Entry 1I96 (X-ray diffraction, 4.20 A resolution (low resolution: residue-level contacts below are approximate; hydrogen-bond / salt-bridge calls are withheld)); this record covers chains A and G of the 22 polymer chains in the assembly.

[Chain A]
Molecule: 16S RRNA
Organism: Thermus thermophilus
Sequence (1514 nucleotides; each row starts with the number of its first residue):
     2 UGUUGGAGAG UUUGAUCCUG GCUCAGGGUG AACGCUGGCG GCGUGCCUAA GACAUGCAAG
    62 UCGUGCGGGC CGCGGGGUUU UACUCCGUGG UCAGCGGCGG ACGGGUGAGU AACGCGUGGG
   122 UGACCUACCC GGAAGAGGGG GACAACCCGG GGAAACUCGG GCUAAUCCCC CAUGUGGACC
   182 CGCCCCUUGG GGUGUGUCCA AAGGGCUUUG CCCGCUUCCG GAUGGGCCCG CGUCCCAUCA
   242 GCUAGUUGGU GGGGUAAUGG CCCACCAAGG CGACGACGGG UAGCCGGUCU GAGAGGAUGG
   302 CCGGCCACAG GGGCACUGAG ACACGGGCCC CACUCCUACG GGAGGCAGCA GUUAGGAAUC
   362 UUCCGCAAUG GGCGCAAGCC UGACGGAGCG ACGCCGCUUG GAGGAAGAAG CCCUUCGGGG
   422 UGUAAACUCC UGAACCCGGG ACGAAACCCC CGACGAGGGG ACUGACGGUA CCGGGGUAAU
   482 AGCGCCGGCC AACUCCGUGC CAGCAGCCGC GGUAAUACGG AGGGCGCGAG CGUUACCCGG
   542 AUUCACUGGG CGUAAAGGGC GUGUAGGCGG CCUGGGGCGU CCCAUGUGAA AGACCACGGC
   602 UCAACCGUGG GGGAGCGUGG GAUACGCUCA GGCUAGACGG UGGGAGAGGG UGGUGGAAUU
   662 CCCGGAGUAG CGGUGAAAUG CGCAGAUACC GGGAGGAACG CCGAUGGCGA AGGCAGCCAC
   722 CUGGUCCACC CGUGACGCUG AGGCGCGAAA GCGUGGGGAG CAAACCGGAU UAGAUACCCG
   782 GGUAGUCCAC GCCCUAAACG AUGCGCGCUA GGUCUCUGGG UCUCCUGGGG GCCGAAGCUA
   842 ACGCGUUAAG CGCGCCGCCU GGGGAGUACG GCCGCAAGGC UGAAACUCAA AGGAAUUGAC
   902 GGGGGCCCGC ACAAGCGGUG GAGCAUGUGG UUUAAUUCGA AGCAACGCGA AGAACCUUAC
   962 CAGGCCUUGA CAUGCUAGGG AACCCGGGUG AAAGCCUGGG GUGCCCCGCG AGGGGAGCCC
  1022 UAGCACAGGU GCUGCAUGGC CGUCGUCAGC UCGUGCCGUG AGGUGUUGGG UUAAGUCCCG
  1082 CAACGAGCGC AACCCCCGCC GUUAGUUGCC AGCGGUUCGG CCGGGCACUC UAACGGGACU
  1142 GCCCGCGAAA GCGGGAGGAA GGAGGGGACG ACGUCUGGUC AGCAUGGCCC UUACGGCCUG
  1202 GGCGACACAC GUGCUACAAU GCCCACUACA AAGCGAUGCC ACCCGGCAAC GGGGAGCUAA
  1262 UCGCAAAAAG GUGGGCCCAG UUCGGAUUGG GGUCUGCAAC CCGACCCCAU GAAGCCGGAA
  1322 UCGCUAGUAA UCGCGGAUCA GCCAUGCCGC GGUGAAUACG UUCCCGGGCC UUGUACACAC
  1382 CGCCCGUCAC GCCAUGGGAG CGGGCUCUAC CCGAAGUCGC CGGGAGCCUA CGGGCAGGCG
  1442 CCGAGGGUAG GGCCCGUGAC UGGGGCGAAG UCGUAACAAG GUAGCUGUAC CGGAAGGUGC
  1502 GGCUGGAUCA CCUC
Ion coordination: Mg2+ site 1 near G21 (its only coordinating residue here); Mg2+ site 2: C67, A166; Mg2+ site 3 near G78 (its only coordinating residue here); Mg2+ site 4 near G104 (its only coordinating residue here); Mg2+ site 5 near C184 (its only coordinating residue here); Mg2+ site 6 near G190 (its only coordinating residue here); Mg2+ site 7 near C526 (its only coordinating residue here); Mg2+ site 8 near G541 (its only coordinating residue here); Mg2+ site 9 near U543 (its only coordinating residue here); Mg2+ site 10 near A555 (its only coordinating residue here); Mg2+ site 11 near G571 (its only coordinating residue here); Mg2+ site 12 near G580 (its only coordinating residue here); 7 more Mg2+ sites not listed
Small-molecule neighbours: octadecatungstenyl diphosphate (WO2): A16, C511, U1177, C1379

[Chain G]
Molecule: 30S ribosomal protein S7
Organism: Thermus thermophilus
Reference sequence: P17291 (P17291); residues 2-156 here correspond to UniProt positions 1-155 (UniProt number = residue number - 1)
Amino-acid sequence (155 residues; row label = number of the first residue in the row):
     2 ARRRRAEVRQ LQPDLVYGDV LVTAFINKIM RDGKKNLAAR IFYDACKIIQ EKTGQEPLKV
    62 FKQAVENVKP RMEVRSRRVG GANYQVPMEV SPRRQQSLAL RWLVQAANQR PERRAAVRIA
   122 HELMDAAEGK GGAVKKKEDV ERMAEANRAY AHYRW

[Chain A / chain G interface]
Pairs across the interface (10; chain A residue first):
  G676(A) with Gly-82(G)
  U1221(A) with Arg-115(G); Ala-116(G)
  A1331(A) with Asp-33(G)
  U1332(A) with Asp-33(G)
  G1355(A) with Gly-34(G)
  U1358(A) with Ser-98(G)
  C1360(A) with Arg-6(G)
  G1361(A) with Ala-2(G)
  U1362(A) with Arg-3(G)
Other interface residues (no listed pair), chain A (11 interface residues in all): U1354, A1356
Other interface residues (no listed pair), chain G (13 interface residues in all): Asn-28, Ile-30, Met-31, Lys-35

[Summary]
Chain A and chain G form an interface of 11 and 13 residues respectively. Chain A binds octadecatungstenyl
diphosphate. C67(A) and A166(A) form the Mg2+ site 2.
Here chain A is 16S RRNA and chain G is 30S ribosomal protein S7, both from Thermus thermophilus. Entry 1I96
(Crystal structure of the 30S ribosomal subunit from thermus thermophilus in complex with the translation
initiation ...) was determined by X-ray diffraction together with 1I94, 1I95 and 1I97 from the same study.
